Entry 6RE0 (electron microscopy, 3.60 A resolution); this record covers chains T and Y of the 31 polymer chains in the assembly.

Chain T:
Molecule: ATP synthase subunit alpha
Source organism: Polytomella sp. Pringsheim 198.80
UniProtKB: A0ZW40 (A0ZW40_9CHLO); residue numbers follow UniProt; this construct covers 1-562
Chain sequence (562 residues; numbered 1 to 562; the number before each row is that of its first residue):
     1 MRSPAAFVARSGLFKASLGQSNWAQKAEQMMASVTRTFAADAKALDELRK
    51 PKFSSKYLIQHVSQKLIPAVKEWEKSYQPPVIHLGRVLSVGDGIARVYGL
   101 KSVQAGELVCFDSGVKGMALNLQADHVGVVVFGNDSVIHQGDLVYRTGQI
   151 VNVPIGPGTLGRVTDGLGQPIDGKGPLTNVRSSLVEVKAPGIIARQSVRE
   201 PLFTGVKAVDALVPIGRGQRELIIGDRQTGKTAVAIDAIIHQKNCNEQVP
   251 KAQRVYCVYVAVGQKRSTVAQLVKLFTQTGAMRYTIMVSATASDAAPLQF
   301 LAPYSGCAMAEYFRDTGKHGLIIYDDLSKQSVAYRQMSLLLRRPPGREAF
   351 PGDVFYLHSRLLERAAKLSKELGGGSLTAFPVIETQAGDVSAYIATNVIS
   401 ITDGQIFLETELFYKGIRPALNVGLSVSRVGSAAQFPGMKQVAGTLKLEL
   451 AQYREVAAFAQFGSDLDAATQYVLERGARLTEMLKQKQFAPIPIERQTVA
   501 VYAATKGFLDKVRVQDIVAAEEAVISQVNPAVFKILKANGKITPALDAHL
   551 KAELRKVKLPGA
Unresolved in the structure: 1-39
Differences from the reference sequence: conflict Arg266 (Lys in A0ZW40)
Ion coordination: Mg2+: Thr232 (together with ATP)
Small-molecule neighbours: ATP (adenosine-5'-triphosphate): Arg227, Gln228, Thr229, Gly230, Lys231, Thr232, Ala233, Asp326, Glu384, Phe413, Arg418, Pro419, Gln486, Lys487, Gln488

Chain Y:
Molecule: ATP synthase subunit beta
Source organism: Polytomella sp. Pringsheim 198.80
Notes: EC 7.1.2.2
UniProtKB: A0ZW41 (A0ZW41_9CHLO); residues 1-574 here = UniProt positions 1-574
Chain sequence (574 residues; each row starts with the number of its first residue):
     1 MALRYAAGLAKNVVQRQGASLNIARAFAAEPAPAIDAGYVSQVIGPVVDV
    51 RFDGELPSILSSLEVEGHSVRLVLEVAQHMGDNTVRCIAMDSTDGLVRGQ
   101 KVVDTGSPIKVPVGRGTLGRIMNVIGEPVDEQGPIDAADIWSIHREAPEF
   151 TEQSTEQEILVTGIKVVDLLAPYQRGGKIGLFGGAGVGKTVLIMELINNV
   201 AKAHGGFSVFAGVGERTREGNDLYREMIESGVIKLGAERGNSKCTLVYGQ
   251 MNEPPGARARVALTGLTVAEYFRDIEGQDVLLFVDNIFRFTQANSEVSAL
   301 LGRIPSAVGYQPTLATDLGGLQERITTTTKGSITSVQAVYVPADDLTDPA
   351 PATTFAHLDATTVLSRSIAELGIYPAVDPLDSTSRMLNPNVIGAEHYNVA
   401 RGVQKVLQDYKNLQDIIAILGMDELSEEDKLTVARARKIQRFLSQPFQVA
   451 EVFTGTPGKYVDLADTISGFQGVLTGKYDDLPEMAFYMVGDIKEVKEKAD
   501 KMAKDIASRKEADNKKVSEELKDIPSLDKLVSEIKEVVIEEDDGLEEDFK
   551 AEALSSETVVLNEEGKSVPLPKKN
Unresolved in the structure: 1-32, 553-574
Differences from the reference sequence: conflict Ala350 (Gly in A0ZW41), Leu387 (Arg in A0ZW41)
Ion coordination: Mg2+: Thr190 (together with ADP)
Small-molecule neighbours:
  - ADP (adenosine-5'-diphosphate): Ala185, Gly186, Val187, Gly188, Lys189, Thr190, Val191, Arg216, Glu219, Tyr374, Phe447, Ala450, Phe453, Thr454
  - ATP (adenosine-5'-triphosphate): Ser384, Arg385, Leu387, Asn388, Tyr397, Arg401

Interface between chain T and chain Y:
Residue-residue contacts (136; chain T residue first):
  Gly99(T) - Arg98(Y)  hydrogen bond (backbone-side chain)
  Leu100(T) - Arg98(Y)  hydrogen bond (backbone-side chain)
  Lys101(T) - Arg98(Y)
  Ser102(T) - Val97(Y)
  Val103(T) - Leu96(Y)
  Val103(T) - Val97(Y)
  Gln104(T) - Gly95(Y)
  Gln104(T) - Leu96(Y)
  Gln104(T) - Val97(Y)
  Ala105(T) - Thr93(Y)
  Ala105(T) - Asp94(Y)
  Ala105(T) - Gly95(Y)  hydrogen bond (backbone-backbone)
  Ala105(T) - Leu96(Y)  hydrogen bond (backbone-backbone)
  Asn121(T) - Val43(Y)
  Asn121(T) - Ile44(Y)
  Leu122(T) - Gln42(Y)
  Leu122(T) - Val43(Y)  hydrogen bond (backbone-backbone)
  Leu122(T) - Ile44(Y)
  Leu122(T) - Leu96(Y)
  Leu122(T) - Arg98(Y)
  Gln123(T) - Gln42(Y)  hydrogen bond
  Gln123(T) - Ile44(Y)
  Gln123(T) - Arg98(Y)  hydrogen bond (backbone-side chain)
  Ala124(T) - Gln42(Y)
  His126(T) - Arg98(Y)  hydrogen bond (backbone-side chain)
  Val127(T) - Arg98(Y)
  Ile150(T) - Gly95(Y)
  Pro157(T) - Leu545(Y)
  Pro157(T) - Phe549(Y)
  Leu160(T) - Leu545(Y)  hydrophobic
  Asn179(T) - Glu546(Y)
  Asn179(T) - Phe549(Y)
  Asn179(T) - Lys550(Y)
  Val180(T) - Phe549(Y)
  Arg181(T) - Phe549(Y)
  Glu186(T) - Asp94(Y)
  Lys188(T) - Asp91(Y)  salt bridge
  Lys188(T) - Asn252(Y)
  Lys188(T) - Glu253(Y)  salt bridge
  Lys188(T) - Pro254(Y)
  Ala189(T) - Asn252(Y)  hydrogen bond (backbone-side chain)
  Pro190(T) - Thr217(Y)
  Gly191(T) - Thr217(Y)
  Ile192(T) - Ile121(Y)  hydrophobic
  Ile192(T) - Thr217(Y)
  Ile192(T) - Gly220(Y)
  Ile192(T) - Asn221(Y)
  Ile192(T) - Tyr248(Y)  hydrophobic
  Ile193(T) - Val129(Y)
  Ile193(T) - Asp130(Y)
  Ile193(T) - Glu131(Y)
  Ile193(T) - Tyr224(Y)  hydrophobic
  Ile193(T) - Arg225(Y)
  Arg195(T) - Thr217(Y)
  Arg195(T) - Asn221(Y)
  Gln196(T) - Asn221(Y)
  Arg220(T) - Arg216(Y)
  Glu247(T) - Ile539(Y)
  Val249(T) - Ile539(Y)
  Pro250(T) - Val538(Y)
  Pro250(T) - Glu540(Y)
  Lys251(T) - Glu540(Y)  salt bridge
  Lys251(T) - Asp543(Y)
  Arg254(T) - Ile539(Y)
  Arg254(T) - Asp543(Y)  salt bridge
  Tyr256(T) - Asp543(Y)
  Tyr256(T) - Leu545(Y)  hydrophobic
  Arg283(T) - Asp542(Y)
  Arg283(T) - Asp543(Y)  salt bridge
  Tyr284(T) - Asp543(Y)
  Tyr312(T) - Phe549(Y)
  Lys318(T) - Leu545(Y)
  Lys318(T) - Asp548(Y)  salt bridge
  Arg343(T) - Leu300(Y)
  Pro344(T) - Ala299(Y)  hydrophobic
  Pro344(T) - Pro305(Y)  hydrophobic
  Pro345(T) - Gly309(Y)
  Gly346(T) - Val308(Y)
  Gly346(T) - Gly309(Y)
  Arg347(T) - Val308(Y)
  Arg347(T) - Pro342(Y)
  Arg347(T) - Asp345(Y)  salt bridge
  Arg347(T) - Asp348(Y)  salt bridge
  Gly352(T) - Glu296(Y)
  Asp353(T) - Glu296(Y)
  Phe355(T) - Met251(Y)  hydrophobic
  Phe355(T) - Arg289(Y)
  Phe355(T) - Gln292(Y)
  Tyr356(T) - Glu253(Y)
  Tyr356(T) - Pro254(Y)
  Tyr356(T) - Pro255(Y)
  Tyr356(T) - Arg258(Y)
  Tyr356(T) - Glu296(Y)
  Ser359(T) - Met251(Y)  hydrogen bond (side chain-backbone)
  Glu363(T) - Arg216(Y)
  Glu363(T) - Thr217(Y)  hydrogen bond
  Glu363(T) - Met251(Y)
  Glu363(T) - Asn252(Y)
  Glu371(T) - Glu131(Y)
  Ser391(T) - Ala343(Y)
  Ser391(T) - Asp344(Y)
  Thr396(T) - Ala185(Y)
  Thr396(T) - Tyr340(Y)  hydrogen bond (backbone-side chain)
  Thr396(T) - Ala343(Y)
  Ile399(T) - Ala185(Y)
  Ile399(T) - Arg216(Y)
  Ser400(T) - Arg216(Y)
  Ser400(T) - Met251(Y)
  Ser400(T) - Arg289(Y)
  Ile401(T) - Arg216(Y)  hydrogen bond (backbone-side chain)
  Ile401(T) - Met251(Y)  hydrophobic
  Thr402(T) - Arg216(Y)  hydrogen bond (backbone-side chain)
  Asp403(T) - Arg216(Y)
  Asp403(T) - Arg218(Y)  salt bridge
  Leu425(T) - Glu370(Y)
  Arg429(T) - Phe453(Y)
  Val430(T) - Arg218(Y)
  Ser432(T) - Val452(Y)
  Ser432(T) - Phe453(Y)
  Glu455(T) - Met484(Y)
  Asn529(T) - Leu527(Y)
  Ala531(T) - Val531(Y)  hydrophobic
  Lys534(T) - Val531(Y)
  Lys534(T) - Ile534(Y)
  Ile535(T) - Leu527(Y)  hydrophobic
  Ile535(T) - Leu530(Y)  hydrophobic
  Ile535(T) - Val531(Y)  hydrophobic
  Ile535(T) - Ile534(Y)  hydrophobic
  Ala538(T) - Ile534(Y)  hydrophobic
  Ala548(T) - Ile524(Y)  hydrophobic
  His549(T) - Pro525(Y)  hydrogen bond (side chain-backbone)
  His549(T) - Leu527(Y)
  His549(T) - Leu530(Y)
  Glu553(T) - Leu527(Y)
  Arg555(T) - Lys515(Y)
  Arg555(T) - Val517(Y)
Also at the interface, not in a pair above, chain T (84 interface residues in all): Gly106, Leu120, Gly156, Ser197, Gln248, Phe313, Arg360, Ala392, Asn397, Phe459, Val532, Ala545
Also at the interface, not in a pair above, chain Y (74 interface residues in all): Ser41, Gly186, Glu215, Gln250, Met422, Asp523, Ser526, Val537, Gly544

Overview:
The interface between chain T and chain Y involves 84 residues on one side and 74 on the other; the contacts
include 15 hydrogen bonds and 9 salt bridges. Polar contacts include Lys188(T)-Asp91(Y), Lys188(T)-Glu253(Y)
and Lys251(T)-Glu540(Y). Chain T binds ATP.
Here chain T is ATP synthase subunit alpha and chain Y is ATP synthase subunit beta, both from Polytomella sp.
Pringsheim 198.80. Entry 6RE0 (Cryo-EM structure of Polytomella F-ATP synthase, Rotary substate 2A,
monomer-masked refinement) was determined by electron microscopy (same publication as 6RD4, 6RD5, 6RD6, 6RD7,
6RD8, 6RD9 and 46 further entries).
